Entry 8EMR (electron microscopy, 2.92 A resolution); this record covers chains A and B.

# Chain A
Protein: Neutral alpha-glucosidase AB
Source organism: Homo sapiens
Notes: EC 3.2.1.207
UniProt: Q14697 (GANAB_HUMAN); residue numbers follow UniProt; this construct covers 1-944
Chain sequence (944 residues; row label = number of the first residue in the row):
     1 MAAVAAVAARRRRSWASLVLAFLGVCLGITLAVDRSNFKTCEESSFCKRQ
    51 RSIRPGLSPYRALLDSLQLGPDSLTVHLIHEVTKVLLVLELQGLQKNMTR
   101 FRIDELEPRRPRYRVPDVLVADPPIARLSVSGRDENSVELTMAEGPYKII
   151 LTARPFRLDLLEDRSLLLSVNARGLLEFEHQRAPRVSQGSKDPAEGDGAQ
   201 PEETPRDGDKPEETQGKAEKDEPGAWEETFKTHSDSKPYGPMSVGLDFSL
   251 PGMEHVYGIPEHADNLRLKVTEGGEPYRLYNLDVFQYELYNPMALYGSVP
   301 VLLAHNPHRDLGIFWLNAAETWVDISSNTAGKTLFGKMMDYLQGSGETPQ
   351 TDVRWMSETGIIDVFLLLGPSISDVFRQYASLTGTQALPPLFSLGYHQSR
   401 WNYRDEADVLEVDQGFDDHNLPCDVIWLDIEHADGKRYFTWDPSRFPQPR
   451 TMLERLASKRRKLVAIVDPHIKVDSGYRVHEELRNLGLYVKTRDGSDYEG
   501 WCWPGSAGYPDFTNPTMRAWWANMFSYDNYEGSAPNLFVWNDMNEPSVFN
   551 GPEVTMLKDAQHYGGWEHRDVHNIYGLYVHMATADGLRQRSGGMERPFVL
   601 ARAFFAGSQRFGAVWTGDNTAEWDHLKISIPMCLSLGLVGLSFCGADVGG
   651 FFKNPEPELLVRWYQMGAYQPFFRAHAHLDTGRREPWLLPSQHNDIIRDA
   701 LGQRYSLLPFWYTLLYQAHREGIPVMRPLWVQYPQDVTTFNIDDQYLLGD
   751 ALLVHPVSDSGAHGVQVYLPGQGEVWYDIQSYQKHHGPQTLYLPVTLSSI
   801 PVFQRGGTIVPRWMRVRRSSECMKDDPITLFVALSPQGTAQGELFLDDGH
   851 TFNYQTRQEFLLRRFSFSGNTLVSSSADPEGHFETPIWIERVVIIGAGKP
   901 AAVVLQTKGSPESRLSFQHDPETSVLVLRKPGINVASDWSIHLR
Unresolved in the structure: 1-32, 186-221, 329-345
Curated features (UniProtKB/Swiss-Prot):
  - active site: Asp-542 (Nucleophile), Asp-618 (Proton donor)
  - binding site (substrate): Asp-283, Asp-429, Arg-602, His-676
  - modified residue: Ser-52 (Phosphoserine)
  - glycosylation: Asn-97 (N-linked (GlcNAc...) asparagine)
  - natural variant: Val-4 to Ala-5 (deletion: In PKD3; uncertain significance), Gln-95 (Q95R: No effect on PKD1 and PKD2 localization to the cell surface), Thr-232 (T232A: No effect on PKD1 and PKD2 localization to the cell surface), Arg-309 (R309C: No effect on PKD1 and PKD2 localization to the cell surface), Thr-383 (T383R: In PKD3), Arg-400 (R400L: In PKD3), Arg-590 (R590P: Found in a patient with polycystic liver disease; uncertain significance), His-785 (H785N: Found in a patient affected by polycystic liver disease; uncertain significance), Arg-815 to Arg-944 (deletion: Found in a patient with polycystic liver disease; uncertain significance), Arg-817 (R817W: In PKD3), Arg-864 to Arg-944 (deletion: Found in a patient with polycystic liver disease; uncertain significance), Gln-918 to Arg-944 (deletion: Found in a patient affected by polycystic liver disease; uncertain significance)
  - mutagenesis: Asp-542 (D542N: Loss of activity)
Disulfide bonds: Cys-41/Cys-47, Cys-633/Cys-644
Covalent attachments: N-acetylglucosamine (NAG) linked to Asn-97
From the paper describing this entry:
  - post-translational modification sites: Asn-97
  - binding site for N-acetylglucosamine: Asn-97

# Chain B
Protein: Glucosidase 2 subunit beta
Source organism: Homo sapiens
UniProt: P14314 (GLU2B_HUMAN); numbering as in UniProt (aligned over 1-528)
Chain sequence (528 residues; each row starts with the number of its first residue):
     1 MLLPLLLLLPMCWAVEVKRPRGVSLTNHHFYDESKPFTCLDGSATIPFDQ
    51 VNDDYCDCKDGSDEPGTAACPNGSFHCTNTGYKPLYIPSNRVNDGVCDCC
   101 DGTDEYNSGVICENTCKEKGRKERESLQQMAEVTREGFRLKKILIEDWKK
   151 AREEKQKKLIELQAGKKSLEDQVEMLRTVKEEAEKPEREAKEQHQKLWEE
   201 QLAAAKAQQEQELAADAFKELDDDMDGTVSVTELQTHPELDTDGDGALSE
   251 AEAQALLSGDTQTDATSFYDRVWAAIRDKYRSEALPTDLPAPSAPDLTEP
   301 KEEQPPVPSSPTEEEEEEEEEEEEEAEEEEEEEDSEEAPPPLSPPQPASP
   351 AEEDKMPPYDEQTQAFIDAAQEARNKFEEAERSLKDMEESIRNLEQEISF
   401 DFGPNGEFAYLYSQCYELTTNEYVYRLCPFKLVSQKPKLGGSPTSLGTWG
   451 SWIGPDHDKFSAMKYEQGTGCWQGPNRSTTVRLLCGKETMVTSTTEPSRC
   501 EYLMELMTPAACPEPPPEAPTEDDHDEL
Unresolved in the structure: 1-24, 118-528
Curated features (UniProtKB/Swiss-Prot):
  - motif: His-525 to Leu-528 (Prevents secretion from ER)
  - binding site (substrate): Asp-49, Asp-53
  - binding site (Ca(2+)): Gln-50, Asp-53, Tyr-55, Asp-57, Asp-63, Glu-64, Arg-91, Asp-94, Val-96, Asp-98, Asp-104, Glu-105, Asp-222, Asp-224, Asp-226, Thr-228, Glu-233
  - modified residue: Ser-24 (Phosphoserine), Ser-89 (Phosphoserine), Lys-166 (N6-succinyllysine), Ser-168 (Phosphoserine), Ser-383 (Phosphoserine), Ser-390 (Phosphoserine), Ser-434 (Phosphoserine)
  - glycosylation (N-linked (GlcNAc...) asparagine): Asn-72, Asn-476
  - natural variant: Lys-18 to Leu-528 (deletion: In PCLD1), Gln-156 to Leu-528 (deletion: In PCLD1), Trp-198 to Leu-528 (deletion: In PCLD1), Gln-414 to Leu-528 (deletion: In PCLD1), Tyr-423 to Leu-528 (deletion: In PCLD1)
Disulfide bonds: Cys-77/Cys-99, Cys-100/Cys-116
Metal / ion sites: Ca2+ site 1: Gln-50, Asp-53, Tyr-55, Asp-57, Asp-63, Glu-64; Ca2+ site 2: Arg-91, Asp-94, Val-96, Asp-98, Asp-104, Glu-105

# How chain A and chain B interact
Pairs across the interface (30):
  Asp-417(A) with Arg-91(B), hydrogen bond (backbone-side chain)
  Asn-420(A) with Pro-88(B); Arg-91(B), hydrogen bond
  Ser-458(A) with Val-96(B)
  Arg-460(A) with Asp-94(B), hydrogen bond (side chain-backbone)
  Arg-815(A) with Asp-54(B), salt bridge; Ala-68(B); Ala-69(B)
  Val-816(A) with Asn-90(B), hydrogen bond (backbone-side chain)
  Arg-817(A) with Asn-90(B), hydrogen bond (side chain-backbone); Val-92(B), hydrogen bond (side chain-backbone); Asn-93(B), hydrogen bond (side chain-backbone); Asp-94(B)
  Arg-818(A) with Arg-91(B); Asp-94(B), salt bridge; Val-96(B); Asp-98(B), salt bridge
  Cys-822(A) with Asn-93(B); Asp-94(B)
  Trp-888(A) with Asp-54(B)
  Glu-890(A) with Asp-54(B); Tyr-55(B)
  Arg-891(A) with Tyr-55(B), hydrogen bond
  Val-927(A) with Tyr-55(B)
  Arg-929(A) with Gln-50(B), hydrogen bond; Asp-53(B), salt bridge; Tyr-55(B); Asp-57(B), salt bridge
  Lys-930(A) with Asp-53(B), hydrogen bond (side chain-backbone); Tyr-55(B)
Other interface residues (no listed pair), chain A (17 interface residues in all): Lys-459, Met-814
Other interface residues (no listed pair), chain B (18 interface residues in all): Cys-56, Pro-71, Gly-95

# Summary
Chain A and chain B form an interface of 17 and 18 residues respectively; the contacts include 10 hydrogen
bonds and 5 salt bridges. Polar contacts include Arg-815(A)/Asp-54(B), Arg-818(A)/Asp-94(B) and
Arg-818(A)/Asp-98(B). Covalently linked N-acetylglucosamine: at Asn-97(A). From the paper: a binding site for
N-acetylglucosamine at Asn-97(A); a modification site at Asn-97(A).
Here chain A is Neutral alpha-glucosidase AB and chain B is Glucosidase 2 subunit beta, both from Homo
sapiens. Entry 8EMR (Cryo-EM structure of human liver glucosidase II) was determined by electron microscopy
(same publication as 8EOJ).
